PDB entry 7UGP | electron microscopy, 4.20 A resolution (low resolution: residue-level contacts below are approximate; hydrogen-bond / salt-bridge calls are withheld) | chains G and J of the 18 polymer chains in the assembly

== Chain G ==
Molecule: BG24 mature Fab heavy chain
Source organism: Homo sapiens
Notes: antibody fragment or engineered binder
Sequence (120 residues; each row starts with the number of its first residue; a row labelled like 82A-82C holds insertion residues (82A, then the next letters in order)):
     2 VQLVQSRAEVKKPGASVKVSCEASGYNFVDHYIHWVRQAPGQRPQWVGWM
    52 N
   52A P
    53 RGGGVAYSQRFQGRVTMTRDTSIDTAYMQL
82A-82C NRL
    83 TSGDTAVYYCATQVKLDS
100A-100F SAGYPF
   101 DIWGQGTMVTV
Disulfides: Cys-22/Cys-92

== Chain J ==
Molecule: BG24 mature Fab light chain
Source organism: Homo sapiens
Notes: antibody fragment or engineered binder
Sequence (105 residues; each row starts with the number of its first residue):
     2 SALTQPRSVSGSPGQSVTISCTGTSSDVGGYNYVSWYQQHPGKAPKLMIY
    52 DVSKRPSGVPDRFSGSKSGNTASLTISGLQAEDEADYYCSSYEYFGGGTK
   102 LTVLS
Disulfides: Cys-22/Cys-90
Residues lining bound ligands: N-acetylglucosamine (NAG; 2-acetamido-2-deoxy-beta-D-glucopyranose): Tyr-32, Asn-33, Tyr-34

== How chain G and chain J interact ==
Contacting residue pairs (31):
  Val-37(G) with Phe-96(J)
  Gln-39(G) with Gln-40(J)
  Gln-43(G) with Tyr-89(J)
  Arg-44(G) with Tyr-89(J); Phe-96(J); Gly-97(J); Gly-98(J)
  Pro-45(G) with Tyr-89(J); Phe-96(J)
  Tyr-91(G) with Lys-44(J); Ala-45(J); Pro-46(J)
  Leu-98(G) with Leu-48(J); Tyr-51(J)
  Asp-99(G) with Tyr-51(J)
  Ser-100(G) with Tyr-51(J)
  Tyr-100D(G) with Tyr-34(J); Tyr-93(J); Glu-94(J)
  Pro-100E(G) with Tyr-34(J); Ser-36(J); Tyr-38(J); Leu-48(J); Tyr-51(J)
  Phe-100F(G) with Tyr-38(J); Leu-48(J); Phe-96(J)
  Asp-101(G) with Leu-48(J)
  Trp-103(G) with Tyr-38(J); Pro-46(J)
  Gly-104(G) with Ala-45(J)
Interface residues without a listed pair, chain G (16 interface residues in all): Trp-47
Interface residues without a listed pair, chain J (16 interface residues in all): Leu-4

== Overview ==
The chain G/chain J interface involves 16 residues from each chain. Bound to chain J: N-acetylglucosamine.
Chain G is BG24 mature Fab heavy chain and chain J is BG24 mature Fab light chain, both from Homo sapiens; the
structure, Cryo-EM structure of BG24 Fabs with an inferred germline light chain and 10-1074 Fabs in complex
..., was determined by electron microscopy, deposited together with 7UGM, 7UGQ, 7UGN and 7UGO.
